7TXZ - chains A and D of the 8 polymer chains in the assembly; structure by electron microscopy, 3.20 A resolution.

== Chain A (and D) ==
Protein: Glycoprotein G
Source organism: Nipah henipavirus
Notes: fragment: Ectodomain; chain D of this document is another copy of the same molecule, construct and numbering; everything in this record applies to it too
UniProt: Q9IH62 (GLYCP_NIPAV); numbering as in UniProt (aligned over 70-601)
Amino-acid sequence (539 residues; row label = number of the first residue in the row):
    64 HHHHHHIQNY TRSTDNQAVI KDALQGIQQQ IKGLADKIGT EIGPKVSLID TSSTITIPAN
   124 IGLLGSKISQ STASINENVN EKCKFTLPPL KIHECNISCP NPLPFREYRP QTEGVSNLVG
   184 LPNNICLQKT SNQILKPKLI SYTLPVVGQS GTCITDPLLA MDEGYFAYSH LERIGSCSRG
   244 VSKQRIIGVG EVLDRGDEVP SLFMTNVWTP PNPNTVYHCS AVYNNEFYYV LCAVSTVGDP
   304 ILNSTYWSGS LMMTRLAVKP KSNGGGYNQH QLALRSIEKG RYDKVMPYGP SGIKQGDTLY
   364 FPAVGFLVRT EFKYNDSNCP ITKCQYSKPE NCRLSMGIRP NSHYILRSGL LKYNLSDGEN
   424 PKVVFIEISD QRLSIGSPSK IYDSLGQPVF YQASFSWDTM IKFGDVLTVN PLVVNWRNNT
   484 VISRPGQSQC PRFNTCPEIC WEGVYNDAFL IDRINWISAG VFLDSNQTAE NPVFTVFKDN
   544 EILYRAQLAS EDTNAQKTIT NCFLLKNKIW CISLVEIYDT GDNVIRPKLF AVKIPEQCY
Not modelled in the structure: 64-130, 583-584 (chain D: 64-131, 166-602)
Sequence notes: expression tag (64-69, 602)
Cystine bridges: Cys-189/Cys-601, Cys-216/Cys-240, Cys-282/Cys-295, Cys-382/Cys-395, Cys-387/Cys-499, Cys-493/Cys-503, Cys-565/Cys-574
Covalently attached groups: N-acetylglucosamine (NAG) linked to Asn-159, Asn-306, Asn-378, Asn-417, Asn-481; glycan linked to Asn-529
Swiss-Prot annotation at these positions:
  - glycosylation (N-linked (GlcNAc...) asparagine): Asn-72, Asn-159, Asn-306, Asn-378, Asn-417, Asn-481, Asn-529
What the authors report for this chain:
  - post-translational modification sites: Asn-306, Asn-378, Asn-417, Asn-481, Asn-529
  - self-association interface (contacts with another copy of this molecule); pairs are residue here / residue on that copy: Cys-158/Cys-162 (disulfide)

== How chain A and chain D interact ==
Pairs across the interface (18):
  Ile-138(A) / Asn-139(D)
  Asn-141(A) / Asn-139(D)
  Asn-141(A) / Val-142(D)
  Phe-148(A) / Phe-148(D)  hydrophobic
  Leu-150(A) / Pro-165(D)  hydrophobic
  Leu-153(A) / Leu-150(D)  hydrophobic
  Cys-158(A) / Ile-160(D)  hydrophobic
  Cys-158(A) / Ser-161(D)  hydrogen bond (side chain-backbone)
  Cys-158(A) / Cys-162(D)  disulfide
  Asn-159(A) / Asn-159(D)
  Asn-159(A) / Ile-160(D)
  Asn-159(A) / Ser-161(D)  hydrogen bond (backbone-backbone)
  Ile-160(A) / Asn-159(D)
  Ile-160(A) / Ile-160(D)  hydrophobic
  Ser-161(A) / Cys-158(D)
  Ser-161(A) / Asn-159(D)  hydrogen bond (backbone-backbone)
  Cys-162(A) / Cys-158(D)  disulfide
  Pro-163(A) / Glu-157(D)
Interface residues without a listed pair, chain A (16 interface residues in all): Ser-134, Cys-146, Pro-151, Lys-154, Ile-155
Interface residues without a listed pair, chain D (13 interface residues in all): Thr-135, Cys-146
Cross-chain cystine bridges: Cys-158(A)/Cys-162(D), Cys-162(A)/Cys-158(D)

== In short ==
16 residues of chain A and 13 residues of chain D are in contact, with 2 disulfide bonds and 3 hydrogen bonds.
Polar contacts include Cys-158(A)/Ser-161(D) and Asn-159(A)/Ser-161(D). N-acetylglucosamine is covalently
linked to Asn-159(A), Asn-306(A), Asn-378(A), Asn-417(A) and Asn-481(A). The paper reports modification sites
Asn-306(A), Asn-378(A) and Asn-417(A) among others; a self-association interface involving Cys-158(A).
Chain A and chain D are both Glycoprotein G (Nipah henipavirus); the structure, Nipah Virus attachment (G)
glycoprotein ectodomain in complex with nAH1.3 neutralizing antibody Fab fragment (local refinement ..., was
determined by electron microscopy (same publication as 7TY0).
